PDB entry 5VX9 | X-ray diffraction, 1.82 A resolution | chain A

== Chain A ==
Molecule: Outer capsid protein VP4
Source organism: Human rotavirus A
UniProtKB: D7F7M7 (D7F7M7_9REOV); residues 65-223 here = UniProt positions 65-223
Amino-acid sequence (161 residues; numbered 63 to 223; the number before each row is that of its first residue):
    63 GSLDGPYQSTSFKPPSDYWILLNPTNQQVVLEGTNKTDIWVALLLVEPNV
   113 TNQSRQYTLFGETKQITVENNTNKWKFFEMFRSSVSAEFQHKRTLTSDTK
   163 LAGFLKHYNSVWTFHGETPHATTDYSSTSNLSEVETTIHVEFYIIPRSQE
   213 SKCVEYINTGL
Construct notes: expression tag (63-64)
From the paper describing this entry:
  - binding site for N-acetylglucosamine: Leu-167, Trp-174, Thr-185, Arg-209, Glu-212
  - binding site for beta-D-galactopyranose: His-169, Tyr-170, Trp-174, Arg-209
  - binding site for beta-D-glucopyranose: Asn-171, Ser-172, Trp-174, Tyr-187
  - binding site for alpha-L-fucopyranose: Arg-209
  - conformationally variable residues (side-chain flip): Tyr-170, Asn-171, Arg-209
  - specificity-determining residues: His-169

== In short ==
From the paper: a binding site for N-acetylglucosamine at Leu-167, Trp-174 and Thr-185 among others; a binding
site for beta-D-galactopyranose at His-169, Tyr-170 and Trp-174 among others.
Chain A is Outer capsid protein VP4 (Human rotavirus A); the structure, VP8* of P[6] Human Rotavirus RV3 in
complex with LNFP1, was determined by X-ray diffraction (same publication as 5VX4, 5VX5 and 5VX8).
